2Q0E - chain A; structure by X-ray diffraction, 2.10 A resolution.

# Chain A
Protein: RNA uridylyl transferase
From: Trypanosoma brucei
Notes: EC 2.7.7.52
Reference sequence: Q381M1 (Q381M1_9TRYP); numbering as in UniProt (aligned over 1-333)
Sequence (353 residues; row label = number of the first residue in the row; numbers below 1 keep their minus sign (Met-19 is residue -19)):
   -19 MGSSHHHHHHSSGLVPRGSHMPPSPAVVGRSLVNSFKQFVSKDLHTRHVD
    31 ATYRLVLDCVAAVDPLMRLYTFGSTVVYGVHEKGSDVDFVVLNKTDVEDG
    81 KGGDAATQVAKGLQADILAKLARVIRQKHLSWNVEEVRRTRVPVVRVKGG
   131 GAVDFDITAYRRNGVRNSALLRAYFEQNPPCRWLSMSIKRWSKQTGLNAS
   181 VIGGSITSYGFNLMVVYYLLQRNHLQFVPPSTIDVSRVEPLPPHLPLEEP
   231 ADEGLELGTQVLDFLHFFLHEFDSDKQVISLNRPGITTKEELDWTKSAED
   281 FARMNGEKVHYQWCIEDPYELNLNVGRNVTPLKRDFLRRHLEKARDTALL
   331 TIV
Disordered / not traced: -19 to 2
Construct notes: cloning artifact (-19 to -16, -9 to 0); expression tag (-15 to -10)
Bound ions: Mg2+: Asp66, Asp68 (together with GTP)
Small-molecule neighbours: GTP (guanosine-5'-triphosphate): Phe52, Gly53, Ser54, Glu62, Ser65, Asp66, Asp68, Arg121, Gly144, Asn147, Ser148, Lys169, Lys173, Thr187, Ser188, Tyr189, Asn192, Asp297, Leu303, Val305, Arg307
Swiss-Prot annotation at these positions:
  - binding site (UTP): Ser54, Ser65 to Asp68, Gly144 to Ser148, Lys169, Lys173, Ser188, Tyr189
  - binding site (Mg(2+)): Asp66, Asp68
  - binding site (RNA): Arg121
  - site: Asp136 (Important for catalytic activity)
  - mutagenesis: Phe52 (F52A: Loss of catalytic activity. Moderate decrease in UTP binding), Asp66 (D66A: Loss of catalytic activity. Does not affect UTP binding), Asp68 (D68A: Loss of catalytic activity. Partial reduction in UTP binding), Arg121 (R121A: 2-fold decrease in affinity for UTP. 660-fold decrease in affinity for RNA; R121F: Loss of catalytic activity), Arg126 (R126A: Loss of catalytic activity. Does not affect UTP binding), Asp136 (D136A: Loss of catalytic activity. Does not affect UTP binding), Arg141 (R141A: Does not affect UTP binding. 360-fold decrease in affinity for RNA), Asn147 (N147A: Severe decrease in UTP binding), Ser148 (S148A: Severe decrease in UTP binding without affecting RNA binding), Ser188 (S188A: Severe decrease in UTP binding without affecting RNA binding), Tyr189 (Y189A: Loss of catalytic activity. Severe decrease in UTP binding; Y189F: Loss of catalytic activity. Moderate decrease in UTP binding), Asp297 (D297A/N: Severe decrease in UTP binding), 2 further mutagenesis entries in UniProt
What the authors report for this chain:
  - binding site for GTP: Asn147, Thr187, Tyr189
  - mutagenesis - R121A: decreased binding to RNA (citing earlier work)
  - mutagenesis - R126A: abolished binding to RNA (citing earlier work)
  - catalytic residues: Asp136 (proposed by the authors, not directly observed)
  - mutagenesis - D136A: abolished catalytic activity (citing earlier work)

# In short
Ligands of chain A: GTP. The Mg2+ site is built by Asp66 and Asp68. Curated annotation (UniProt) lists 14
UTP-binding residues, Mg2+-binding residues Asp66 and Asp68, RNA-binding residue Arg121 and 14 mutagenesis
sites. From the paper: the catalytic residue Asp136; R121A reduces binding to RNA; 3 substitutions were tested
in all.
Chain A is RNA uridylyl transferase (Trypanosoma brucei); the structure, Terminal uridylyl transferase 4 from
Trypanosoma brucei with bound GTP, was determined by X-ray diffraction (same publication as 2Q0C, 2Q0D, 2Q0F
and 2Q0G).
